7SCG - chains B and C of the 5 polymer chains in the assembly; structure by electron microscopy, 3.00 A resolution.

Chain B:
Name: Guanine nucleotide-binding protein G(I)/G(S)/G(T) subunit beta-1
Organism: Homo sapiens
UniProtKB: P62873 (GBB1_HUMAN); residue numbers follow UniProt; this construct covers 2-340
Chain sequence (344 residues; each row starts with the number of its first residue; numbers below 1 keep their minus sign (Pro-3 is residue -3)):
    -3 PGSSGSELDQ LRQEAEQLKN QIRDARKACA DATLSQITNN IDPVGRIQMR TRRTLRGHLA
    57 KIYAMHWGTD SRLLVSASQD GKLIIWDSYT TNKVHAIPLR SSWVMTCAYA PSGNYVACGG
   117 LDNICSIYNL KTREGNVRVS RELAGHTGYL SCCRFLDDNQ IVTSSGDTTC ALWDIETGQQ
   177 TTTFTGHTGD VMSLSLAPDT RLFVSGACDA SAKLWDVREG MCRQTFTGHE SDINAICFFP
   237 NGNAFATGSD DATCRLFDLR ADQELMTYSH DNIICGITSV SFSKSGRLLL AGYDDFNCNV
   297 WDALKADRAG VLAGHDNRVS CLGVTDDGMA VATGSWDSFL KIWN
Not modelled in the structure: -3 to 4
Differences from the reference sequence: expression tag (-3 to 1)
Swiss-Prot annotation at these positions:
  - modified residue: Ser2 (N-acetylserine), His266 (Phosphohistidine)
  - natural variant: Leu30 (L30F: In MRD42; uncertain significance), Arg52 (R52G: In MRD42), Gly64 (G64V: In MRD42), Asp76 (D76E: In MRD42; D76G: In MRD42), Gly77 (G77S: In MRD42), Lys78 (K78R: In MRD42), Ile80 (I80N: In MRD42; I80T: In MRD42), His91 (H91R: In MRD42; uncertain significance), Ala92 (A92T: In MRD42), Pro94 (P94S: In MRD42), Leu95 (L95P: In MRD42), Arg96 (R96L: In MRD42), 5 further natural variant entries in UniProt

Chain C:
Name: Guanine nucleotide-binding protein G(I)/G(S)/G(O) subunit gamma-2
Organism: Homo sapiens
UniProtKB: P59768 (GBG2_HUMAN); numbering as in UniProt (aligned over 1-71)
Chain sequence (71 residues; row label = number of the first residue in the row):
     1 MASNNTASIA QARKLVEQLK MEANIDRIKV SKAAADLMAY CEAHAKEDPL LTPVPASENP
    61 FREKKFFCAI L
Not modelled in the structure: 1-8, 62-71
Swiss-Prot annotation at these positions:
  - modified residue: Ala2 (N-acetylalanine), Cys68 (Cysteine methyl ester)
  - lipidation: Cys68 (S-geranylgeranyl cysteine)

Interface between chain B and chain C:
Residue-residue contacts (64):
  Leu7(B) with Ala12(C), hydrophobic; Arg13(C); Val16(C)
  Glu10(B) with Val16(C)
  Ala11(B) with Leu15(C), hydrophobic; Leu19(C)
  Leu14(B) with Val16(C); Lys20(C)
  Ile18(B) with Leu19(C), hydrophobic; Ala23(C), hydrophobic
  Ala21(B) with Arg27(C)
  Arg22(B) with Arg27(C)
  Ala24(B) with Lys29(C)
  Cys25(B) with Ile28(C); Lys29(C); Val30(C), hydrogen bond (backbone-backbone)
  Ala26(B) with Val30(C), hydrophobic
  Asp27(B) with Lys29(C); Val30(C)
  Ala28(B) with Val30(C); Ser31(C)
  Leu30(B) with Ala34(C), hydrophobic
  Ile33(B) with Ser31(C); Ala34(C), hydrophobic; Met38(C), hydrophobic
  Ile37(B) with Met38(C), hydrophobic; Glu42(C)
  Val40(B) with Leu51(C), hydrophobic
  Arg48(B) with Phe61(C)
  Arg49(B) with Phe61(C)
  Tyr85(B) with Pro60(C); Phe61(C), hydrophobic
  Cys218(B) with Gln18(C), hydrogen bond (backbone-side chain)
  Arg219(B) with Glu22(C)
  Thr221(B) with Glu22(C), hydrogen bond
  Phe235(B) with Tyr40(C), hydrophobic; Cys41(C), hydrophobic
  Pro236(B) with Tyr40(C)
  Leu252(B) with Leu37(C), hydrophobic
  Asp254(B) with Ala33(C)
  Arg256(B) with Arg27(C); Ile28(C); Asp36(C), salt bridge
  Ala257(B) with Ile28(C)
  Asp258(B) with Arg27(C), salt bridge
  Gln259(B) with Val30(C)
  Leu261(B) with Val30(C), hydrophobic; Leu37(C), hydrophobic
  Lys280(B) with Glu47(C)
  Ser281(B) with Tyr40(C); Cys41(C); His44(C); Asp48(C)
  Gly282(B) with Cys41(C), hydrogen bond (backbone-side chain)
  Arg283(B) with Leu51(C)
  Leu284(B) with Leu51(C), hydrophobic
  Leu300(B) with Cys41(C), hydrophobic
  Gly324(B) with Pro49(C); Leu50(C)
  Met325(B) with Pro49(C), hydrophobic
  Ala326(B) with Phe61(C), hydrophobic
  Val327(B) with Leu50(C), hydrophobic
  Asn340(B) with Asn59(C), hydrogen bond; Phe61(C)
Other interface residues (no listed pair), chain B (55 interface residues in all): Arg8, Lys15, Gln17, Thr29, Thr34, Ile43, Met45, Ser84, Gln220, Asn237, Ala240, Asp323, Ile338
Other interface residues (no listed pair), chain C (35 interface residues in all): Ile9, Ile25, Asp26, Ala45

Overview:
55 residues of chain B face 35 of chain C across their interface; the contacts include 5 hydrogen bonds and 2
salt bridges. Polar contacts include Arg256(B)-Asp36(C), Asp258(B)-Arg27(C) and Cys218(B)-Gln18(C).
Chain B is Guanine nucleotide-binding protein G(I)/G(S)/G(T) subunit beta-1 and chain C is Guanine
nucleotide-binding protein G(I)/G(S)/G(O) subunit gamma-2, both from Homo sapiens; the structure, FH210 bound
Mu Opioid Receptor-Gi Protein Complex, was determined by electron microscopy.
